8W6J - chains A and E of the 5 polymer chains in the assembly; structure by electron microscopy, 3.40 A resolution.

[Chain A]
Protein: Cell division protein FtsX
Organism: Escherichia coli K-12
UniProtKB: P0AC30 (FTSX_ECOLI); residues 1-352 here = UniProt positions 1-352
Chain sequence (352 residues; numbered 1 to 352; the number before each row is that of its first residue):
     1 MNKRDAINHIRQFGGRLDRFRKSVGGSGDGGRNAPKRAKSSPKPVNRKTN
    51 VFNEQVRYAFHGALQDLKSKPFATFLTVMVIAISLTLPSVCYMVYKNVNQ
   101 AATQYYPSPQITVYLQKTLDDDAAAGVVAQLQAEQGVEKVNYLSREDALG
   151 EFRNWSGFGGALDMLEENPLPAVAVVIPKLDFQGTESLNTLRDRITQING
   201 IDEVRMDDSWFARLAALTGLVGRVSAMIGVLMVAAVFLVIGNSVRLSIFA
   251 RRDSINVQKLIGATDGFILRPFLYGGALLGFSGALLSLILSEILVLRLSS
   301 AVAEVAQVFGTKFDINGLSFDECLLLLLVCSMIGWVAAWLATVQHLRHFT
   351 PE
Disordered / not traced: 1-51, 352

[Chain E]
Protein: Murein hydrolase activator EnvC
Organism: Escherichia coli K-12
UniProtKB: P37690 (ENVC_ECOLI); residue numbers follow UniProt; this construct covers 1-419
Chain sequence (419 residues; numbered 1 to 419; the number before each row is that of its first residue):
     1 MTRAVKPRRFAIRPIIYASVLSAGVLLCAFSAHADERDQLKSIQADIAAK
    51 ERAVRQKQQQRASLLAQLKKQEEAISEATRKLRETQNTLNQLNKQIDEMN
   101 ASIAKLEQQKAAQERSLAAQLDAAFRQGEHTGIQLILSGEESQRGQRLQA
   151 YFGYLNQARQETIAQLKQTREEVAMQRAELEEKQSEQQTLLYEQRAQQAK
   201 LTQALNERKKTLAGLESSIQQGQQQLSELRANESRLRNSIARAEAAAKAR
   251 AEREAREAQAVRDRQKEATRKGTTYKPTESEKSLMSRTGGLGAPRGQAFW
   301 PVRGPTLHRYGEQLQGELRWKGMVIGASEGTEVKAIADGRVILADWLQGY
   351 GLVVVVEHGKGDMSLYGYNQSALVSVGSQVRAGQPIALVGSSGGQGRPSL
   401 YFEIRRQGQAVNPQPWLGR
Disordered / not traced: 1-90, 186-419

[Chain A / chain E interface]
Residue-residue contacts - 29 pairs, chain A then chain E:
  Y105(A) with I133(E)
  K117(A) with R115(E)
  L149(A) with L121(E), hydrophobic
  E151(A) with F125(E)
  F152(A) with Q120(E); L121(E), hydrophobic; A124(E), hydrophobic
  W155(A) with A124(E); Q127(E)
  S156(A) with Q120(E)
  F158(A) with Q120(E); Q149(E); F152(E); G153(E); N156(E)
  M164(A) with K110(E), hydrogen bond
  P169(A) with E114(E)
  L170(A) with A118(E), hydrophobic; L121(E), hydrophobic
  D207(A) with R126(E), salt bridge
  S209(A) with R126(E), hydrogen bond; Q134(E); L137(E); E141(E)
  W210(A) with Q134(E); L137(E), hydrophobic
  R213(A) with S138(E); E141(E), salt bridge
  L214(A) with I133(E), hydrophobic
Also at the interface, not in a pair above, chain A (18 interface residues in all): Y106, F211
Also at the interface, not in a pair above, chain E (21 interface residues in all): G128, G132

[In short]
18 residues of chain A and 21 residues of chain E are in contact; the contacts include 2 hydrogen bonds and 2
salt bridges. Polar pairs include D207(A)-R126(E), R213(A)-E141(E) and M164(A)-K110(E).
Here chain A is Cell division protein FtsX and chain E is Murein hydrolase activator EnvC, both from
Escherichia coli K-12. Entry 8W6J (Cryo-EM structure of Escherichia coli Str K12 FtsE(E163Q)X/EnvC complex
with ATP in peptidisc) was determined by electron microscopy.
